Entry 7NT2 (X-ray diffraction, 2.15 A resolution); this record covers chains A and B.

[Chain A (and B)]
Name: 3C-like proteinase
Source organism: Severe acute respiratory syndrome coronavirus 2
Notes: EC 3.4.22.69; chain B of this document is another copy of the same molecule, construct and numbering; everything in this record applies to it too
UniProtKB: P0DTC1 (R1A_SARS2); residues 1-306 here correspond to UniProt positions 3264-3569 (UniProt number = residue number + 3263)
Sequence (306 residues; row label = number of the first residue in the row):
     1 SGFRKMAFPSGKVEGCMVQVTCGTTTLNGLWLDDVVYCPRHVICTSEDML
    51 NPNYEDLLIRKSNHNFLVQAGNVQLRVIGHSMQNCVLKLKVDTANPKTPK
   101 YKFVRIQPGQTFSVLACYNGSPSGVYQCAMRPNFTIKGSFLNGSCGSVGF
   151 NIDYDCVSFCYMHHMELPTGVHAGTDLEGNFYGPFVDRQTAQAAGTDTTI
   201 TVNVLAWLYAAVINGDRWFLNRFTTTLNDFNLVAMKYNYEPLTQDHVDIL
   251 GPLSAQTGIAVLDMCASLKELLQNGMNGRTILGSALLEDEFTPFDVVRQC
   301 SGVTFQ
Not modelled in the structure: 306 (chain B: 301-306)
Reported in the primary citation:
  - binding site for fsp006: His41, Cys145
  - catalytic residues: Cys145 (citing earlier work)

[Interface between chain A and chain B]
Contacting residue pairs (85):
  Ser1(A) - Gly138(B)
  Ser1(A) - Ser139(B)
  Ser1(A) - Phe140(B)  hydrogen bond (backbone-backbone)
  Ser1(A) - Glu166(B)  hydrogen bond (backbone-side chain)
  Ser1(A) - Gly170(B)
  Ser1(A) - His172(B)  hydrogen bond (backbone-side chain)
  Gly2(A) - Gly138(B)
  Gly2(A) - Ser139(B)  hydrogen bond (backbone-side chain)
  Phe3(A) - Ser139(B)
  Arg4(A) - Tyr126(B)
  Arg4(A) - Gln127(B)  hydrogen bond (side chain-backbone)
  Arg4(A) - Cys128(B)
  Arg4(A) - Lys137(B)  hydrogen bond (side chain-backbone)
  Arg4(A) - Glu290(B)  salt bridge
  Lys5(A) - Arg4(B)
  Lys5(A) - Tyr126(B)
  Met6(A) - Gly124(B)
  Met6(A) - Val125(B)
  Met6(A) - Tyr126(B)  hydrophobic
  Met6(A) - Ser139(B)
  Ala7(A) - Gly124(B)
  Ala7(A) - Val125(B)  hydrogen bond (backbone-backbone)
  Phe8(A) - Val125(B)
  Pro9(A) - Ser10(B)
  Pro9(A) - Glu14(B)
  Pro9(A) - Pro122(B)
  Pro9(A) - Ser123(B)
  Ser10(A) - Pro9(B)
  Ser10(A) - Ser10(B)  hydrogen bond (backbone-side chain)
  Ser10(A) - Glu14(B)  hydrogen bond (backbone-side chain)
  Gly11(A) - Gly11(B)
  Gly11(A) - Glu14(B)  hydrogen bond (backbone-side chain)
  Glu14(A) - Pro9(B)
  Glu14(A) - Ser10(B)  hydrogen bond (side chain-backbone)
  Glu14(A) - Gly11(B)  hydrogen bond (side chain-backbone)
  Pro122(A) - Pro9(B)
  Ser123(A) - Pro9(B)
  Ser123(A) - Arg298(B)  hydrogen bond
  Gly124(A) - Met6(B)
  Gly124(A) - Ala7(B)
  Gly124(A) - Pro9(B)
  Val125(A) - Met6(B)
  Val125(A) - Ala7(B)  hydrogen bond (backbone-backbone)
  Val125(A) - Phe8(B)
  Val125(A) - Val125(B)  hydrophobic
  Tyr126(A) - Arg4(B)
  Tyr126(A) - Lys5(B)
  Tyr126(A) - Met6(B)  hydrophobic
  Gln127(A) - Arg4(B)  hydrogen bond (backbone-side chain)
  Cys128(A) - Arg4(B)
  Lys137(A) - Arg4(B)  hydrogen bond (backbone-side chain)
  Gly138(A) - Ser1(B)
  Gly138(A) - Gly2(B)
  Ser139(A) - Ser1(B)
  Ser139(A) - Gly2(B)  hydrogen bond (side chain-backbone)
  Ser139(A) - Arg4(B)
  Ser139(A) - Met6(B)
  Ser139(A) - Gln299(B)  hydrogen bond
  Phe140(A) - Ser1(B)  hydrogen bond (backbone-backbone)
  Leu141(A) - Ser1(B)
  Leu141(A) - Gln299(B)
  Leu141(A) - Cys300(B)
  Glu166(A) - Ser1(B)  hydrogen bond (side chain-backbone)
  Gly170(A) - Ser1(B)
  His172(A) - Ser1(B)
  Gly283(A) - Leu286(B)
  Ala285(A) - Ala285(B)  hydrophobic
  Ala285(A) - Leu286(B)
  Leu286(A) - Gly283(B)
  Leu286(A) - Ala285(B)  hydrophobic
  Glu290(A) - Arg4(B)  salt bridge
  Gln299(A) - Ser139(B)  hydrogen bond
  Gln299(A) - Leu141(B)
  Cys300(A) - Leu141(B)
  Ser301(A) - Leu141(B)
  Gly302(A) - Tyr118(B)
  Gly302(A) - Leu141(B)
  Val303(A) - Ser123(B)  hydrogen bond (backbone-side chain)
  Thr304(A) - Tyr118(B)
  Thr304(A) - Ser121(B)
  Thr304(A) - Pro122(B)
  Thr304(A) - Ser123(B)
  Phe305(A) - Ser121(B)
  Phe305(A) - Pro122(B)  hydrogen bond (backbone-backbone)
  Phe305(A) - Ser123(B)
Interface residues without a listed pair, chain A (42 interface residues in all): Leu115, Ala116, Thr280, Ser284
Interface residues without a listed pair, chain B (39 interface residues in all): Phe3, Lys12, Leu115, Thr280

[In short]
The interface between chain A and chain B involves 42 residues on one side and 39 on the other, with 23
hydrogen bonds and 2 salt bridges. Polar pairs include Arg4(A)-Glu290(B), Ser1(A)-Glu166(B) and
Ser1(A)-His172(B). From the paper: the catalytic residue Cys145(A); a binding site for fsp006 at His41(A) and
Cys145(A).
Chain A and chain B are both 3C-like proteinase (Severe acute respiratory syndrome coronavirus 2); the
structure, Crystal structure of SARS CoV2 main protease in complex with FSP006, was determined by X-ray
diffraction together with 7NT1, 7NT3, 7NTV and 7NUK from the same study.
